7VWH - chains A and B; structure by X-ray diffraction, 2.10 A resolution.

== Chain A (and B) ==
Molecule: Peroxisome proliferator-activated receptor delta
From: Homo sapiens
Notes: chain B of this document is another copy of the same molecule, construct and numbering; everything in this record applies to it too
Reference sequence: Q03181 (PPARD_HUMAN); residues 206-477 here correspond to UniProt positions 170-441 (UniProt number = residue number - 36)
Chain sequence (276 residues; row label = number of the first residue in the row):
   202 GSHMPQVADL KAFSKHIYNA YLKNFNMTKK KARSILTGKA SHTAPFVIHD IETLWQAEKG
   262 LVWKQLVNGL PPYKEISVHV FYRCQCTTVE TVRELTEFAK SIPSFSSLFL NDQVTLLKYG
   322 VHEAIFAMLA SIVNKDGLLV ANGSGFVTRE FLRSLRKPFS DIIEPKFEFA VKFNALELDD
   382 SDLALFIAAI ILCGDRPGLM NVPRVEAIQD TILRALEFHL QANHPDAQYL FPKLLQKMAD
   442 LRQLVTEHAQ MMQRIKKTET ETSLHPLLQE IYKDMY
Disordered / not traced: 202-209, 241-244, 265-270 (chain B: 202-206, 240-244, 265-270, 476-477)
Construct notes: expression tag (202-205)
Ligand contacts:
  - 82K ((2S)-2-[[4-hexoxy-3-[[[4-(trifluoromethyl)phenyl]carbonylamino]methyl]phenyl]methyl]butanoic acid): Ile249, Leu255, Trp264, Val281, Phe282, Arg284, Cys285, Gln286, Thr288, Thr289, His323, Phe327, Leu330, Val334, Leu339, Val341, Val348, Leu353, Ile363, Ile364, Lys367, Phe368, Ala371, His449, Met453, Leu469, Tyr473
  - heptyl beta-D-glucopyranoside (B7G), molecule 1: Val293, Thr297, Val315, Leu318, Lys319, Leu468, Glu471, Ile472, Lys474, Asp475
  - heptyl beta-D-glucopyranoside (B7G), molecule 2: Phe310, Leu311, Asn312, Val315, Thr316
What the authors report for this chain:
  - binding site for 82K: Tyr473

== How chain A and chain B interact ==
Contacting residue pairs (22):
  Arg294(A) with Phe310(B)
  Phe310(A) with Arg294(B); Leu468(B), hydrophobic
  Leu311(A) with Leu311(B), hydrophobic; Val315(B); Leu318(B), hydrophobic
  Asn312(A) with Val315(B); Leu468(B); Glu471(B)
  Gln314(A) with Leu311(B)
  Val315(A) with Leu311(B); Asn312(B); Val315(B), hydrophobic
  Leu318(A) with Leu311(B), hydrophobic
  Met401(A) with Pro467(B), hydrophobic; Leu468(B), hydrophobic; Glu471(B)
  Pro467(A) with Met401(B), hydrophobic
  Leu468(A) with Phe310(B), hydrophobic; Asn312(B); Met401(B), hydrophobic
  Glu471(A) with Met401(B)
Also at the interface, not in a pair above, chain A (13 interface residues in all): Val290, Thr297
Also at the interface, not in a pair above, chain B (13 interface residues in all): Val290, Thr297, Gln314

== Summary ==
Chain A and chain B each contribute 13 residues to their interface. Chain A binds compound 82K and heptyl
beta-D-glucopyranoside. The paper reports a binding site for 82K at Tyr473(A).
Both chains are Peroxisome proliferator-activated receptor delta (Homo sapiens). Entry 7VWH (human peroxisome
proliferator-activated receptor (PPAR) delta ligand binding domain in complex with a synthetic agonist JKPL39)
was determined by X-ray diffraction, deposited together with 7VWE, 7VWF and 7VWG.
